7P02 - chains H and B of the 6 polymer chains in the assembly; structure by electron microscopy, 2.87 A resolution.

Chain H:
Name: Antibody fragment scFv16
From: Mus musculus
Notes: antibody fragment or engineered binder
Amino-acid sequence (298 residues; each row starts with the number of its first residue; numbers below 1 keep their minus sign (Met-29 is residue -29)):
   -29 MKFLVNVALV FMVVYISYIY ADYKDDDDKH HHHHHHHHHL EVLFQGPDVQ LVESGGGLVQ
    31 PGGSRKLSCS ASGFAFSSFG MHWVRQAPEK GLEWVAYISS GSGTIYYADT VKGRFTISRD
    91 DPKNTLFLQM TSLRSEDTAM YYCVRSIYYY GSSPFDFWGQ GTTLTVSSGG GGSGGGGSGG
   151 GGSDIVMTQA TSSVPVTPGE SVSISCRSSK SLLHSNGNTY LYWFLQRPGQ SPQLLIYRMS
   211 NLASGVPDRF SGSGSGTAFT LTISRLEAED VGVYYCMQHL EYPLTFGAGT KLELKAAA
Not modelled in the structure: -29 to 17, 138-152, 265-268
Disulfide bonds: Cys39-Cys113, Cys176-Cys246

Chain B:
Name: Guanine nucleotide-binding protein G(I)/G(S)/G(T) subunit beta-1
From: Homo sapiens
UniProtKB: P62873 (GBB1_HUMAN); numbering as in UniProt (aligned over 2-340)
Amino-acid sequence (354 residues; each row starts with the number of its first residue; numbers below 1 keep their minus sign (Met-13 is residue -13)):
   -13 MHHHHHHHHH HGSSGSELDQ LRQEAEQLKN QIRDARKACA DATLSQITNN IDPVGRIQMR
    47 TRRTLRGHLA KIYAMHWGTD SRLLVSASQD GKLIIWDSYT TNKVHAIPLR SSWVMTCAYA
   107 PSGNYVACGG LDNICSIYNL KTREGNVRVS RELAGHTGYL SCCRFLDDNQ IVTSSGDTTC
   167 ALWDIETGQQ TTTFTGHTGD VMSLSLAPDT RLFVSGACDA SAKLWDVREG MCRQTFTGHE
   227 SDINAICFFP NGNAFATGSD DATCRLFDLR ADQELMTYSH DNIICGITSV SFSKSGRLLL
   287 AGYDDFNCNV WDALKADRAG VLAGHDNRVS CLGVTDDGMA VATGSWDSFL KIWN
Not modelled in the structure: -13 to 7
Differences from the reference sequence: initiating methionine (-13); expression tag (-12 to 1)
Swiss-Prot annotation at these positions:
  - modified residue: Ser2 (N-acetylserine), His266 (Phosphohistidine)
  - natural variant: Leu30 (L30F: In MRD42; uncertain significance), Arg52 (R52G: In MRD42), Gly64 (G64V: In MRD42), Asp76 (D76E: In MRD42; D76G: In MRD42), Gly77 (G77S: In MRD42), Lys78 (K78R: In MRD42), Ile80 (I80N: In MRD42; I80T: In MRD42), His91 (H91R: In MRD42; uncertain significance), Ala92 (A92T: In MRD42), Pro94 (P94S: In MRD42), Leu95 (L95P: In MRD42), Arg96 (R96L: In MRD42), 5 further natural variant entries in UniProt

How chain H and chain B interact:
Contacting residue pairs (13):
  Val19(H) - Arg129(B)
  Gly43(H) - Glu130(B)
  Phe44(H) - Glu130(B)
  Ala45(H) - Glu130(B)  hydrogen bond (backbone-backbone)
  Phe49(H) - Glu130(B)
  Phe49(H) - Gly131(B)
  Arg115(H) - Arg129(B)  hydrogen bond (side chain-backbone)
  Tyr119(H) - Val90(B)  hydrophobic
  Tyr119(H) - His91(B)
  Tyr120(H) - Asp66(B)
  Tyr120(H) - Arg68(B)
  Tyr120(H) - Leu69(B)  hydrophobic
  Tyr120(H) - Asp83(B)
Also at the interface, not in a pair above, chain H (10 interface residues in all): Ile117, Phe127

In short:
10 residues of chain H face 9 of chain B across their interface, with 2 hydrogen bonds. Among the polar pairs
are Arg115(H)-Arg129(B) and Ala45(H)-Glu130(B).
Here chain H is Antibody fragment scFv16 (Mus musculus) and chain B is Guanine nucleotide-binding protein
G(I)/G(S)/G(T) subunit beta-1 (Homo sapiens). Entry 7P02 (Human Neurokinin 1 receptor (NK1R) substance P Gs
complex) was determined by electron microscopy, deposited together with 7P00.
